Entry 4LHN (X-ray diffraction, 2.12 A resolution); this record covers chain A.

# Chain A
Name: Flocculation protein FLO1
Source organism: Saccharomyces cerevisiae
Notes: fragment: N-terminal domain
Reference sequence: P32768 (FLO1_YEAST); residue numbers follow UniProt; this construct covers 23-271
Chain sequence (263 residues; row label = number of the first residue in the row):
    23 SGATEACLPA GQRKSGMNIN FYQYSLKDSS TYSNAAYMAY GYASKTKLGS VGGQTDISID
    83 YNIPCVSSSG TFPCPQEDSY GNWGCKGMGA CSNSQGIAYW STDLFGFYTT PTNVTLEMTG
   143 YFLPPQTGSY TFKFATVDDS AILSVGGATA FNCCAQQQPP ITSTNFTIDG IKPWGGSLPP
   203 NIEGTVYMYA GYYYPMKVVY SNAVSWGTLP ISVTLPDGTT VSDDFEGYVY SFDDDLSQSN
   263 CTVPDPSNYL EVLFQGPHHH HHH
Not modelled in the structure: 23-24, 276-285
Construct notes: expression tag (272-285)
Disulfides: Cys29-Cys175, Cys87-Cys113, Cys96-Cys107, Cys176-Cys263
Bound ions: Ca2+: Asp160, Asp161, Asn224, Val226, Trp228 (together with alpha-D-mannopyranose)
Residues lining bound ligands: alpha-D-mannopyranose (MAN): Gln98, Asp160, Asp161, Lys194, Pro195, Trp196, Gly197, Gly198, Val226, Ser227, Trp228
UniProt features mapped onto this chain:
  - glycosylation (N-linked (GlcNAc...) asparagine): Asn135, Asn187, Asn262
Reported in the primary citation:
  - Ca2+ coordination: Asp160, Asp161, Asn224, Val226, Trp228
  - binding site for alpha-D-mannopyranose: Gln98, Lys194, Trp196
  - specificity-determining residues: Gln98
  - specificity-determining residues: Lys194 (proposed by the authors, not directly observed)
  - conformationally variable residues (loop rearrangement): Ile193 to Asn203
  - binding site for Ca2+: Ala225 to Trp228
  - post-translational modification sites: Asn135, Asn187, Asn262 (proposed by the authors, not directly observed)

# In short
Chain A binds alpha-D-mannopyranose. Asp160, Asp161, Asn224, Val226 and Trp228 form the Ca2+ site. From the
paper: a binding site for alpha-D-mannopyranose at Gln98, Lys194 and Trp196; a binding site for Ca2+ at
Ala225.
Chain A is Flocculation protein FLO1 (Saccharomyces cerevisiae); the structure, Structure of the N-terminal
domain of the Flo1 adhesin (N-Flo1p) from the yeast Saccharomyces cerevisiae, in ..., was determined by X-ray
diffraction, deposited together with 4LHK and 4LHL.
